PDB entry 9GCK | electron microscopy, 3.70 A resolution | chains B and C of the 6 polymer chains in the assembly

[Chain B]
Protein: Transcription factor tau 131 kDa subunit
Organism: Saccharomyces cerevisiae
UniProt: P33339 (TFC4_YEAST); residue numbers follow UniProt; this construct covers 1-1025
Sequence (1029 residues; numbered 1 to 1029; the number before each row is that of its first residue):
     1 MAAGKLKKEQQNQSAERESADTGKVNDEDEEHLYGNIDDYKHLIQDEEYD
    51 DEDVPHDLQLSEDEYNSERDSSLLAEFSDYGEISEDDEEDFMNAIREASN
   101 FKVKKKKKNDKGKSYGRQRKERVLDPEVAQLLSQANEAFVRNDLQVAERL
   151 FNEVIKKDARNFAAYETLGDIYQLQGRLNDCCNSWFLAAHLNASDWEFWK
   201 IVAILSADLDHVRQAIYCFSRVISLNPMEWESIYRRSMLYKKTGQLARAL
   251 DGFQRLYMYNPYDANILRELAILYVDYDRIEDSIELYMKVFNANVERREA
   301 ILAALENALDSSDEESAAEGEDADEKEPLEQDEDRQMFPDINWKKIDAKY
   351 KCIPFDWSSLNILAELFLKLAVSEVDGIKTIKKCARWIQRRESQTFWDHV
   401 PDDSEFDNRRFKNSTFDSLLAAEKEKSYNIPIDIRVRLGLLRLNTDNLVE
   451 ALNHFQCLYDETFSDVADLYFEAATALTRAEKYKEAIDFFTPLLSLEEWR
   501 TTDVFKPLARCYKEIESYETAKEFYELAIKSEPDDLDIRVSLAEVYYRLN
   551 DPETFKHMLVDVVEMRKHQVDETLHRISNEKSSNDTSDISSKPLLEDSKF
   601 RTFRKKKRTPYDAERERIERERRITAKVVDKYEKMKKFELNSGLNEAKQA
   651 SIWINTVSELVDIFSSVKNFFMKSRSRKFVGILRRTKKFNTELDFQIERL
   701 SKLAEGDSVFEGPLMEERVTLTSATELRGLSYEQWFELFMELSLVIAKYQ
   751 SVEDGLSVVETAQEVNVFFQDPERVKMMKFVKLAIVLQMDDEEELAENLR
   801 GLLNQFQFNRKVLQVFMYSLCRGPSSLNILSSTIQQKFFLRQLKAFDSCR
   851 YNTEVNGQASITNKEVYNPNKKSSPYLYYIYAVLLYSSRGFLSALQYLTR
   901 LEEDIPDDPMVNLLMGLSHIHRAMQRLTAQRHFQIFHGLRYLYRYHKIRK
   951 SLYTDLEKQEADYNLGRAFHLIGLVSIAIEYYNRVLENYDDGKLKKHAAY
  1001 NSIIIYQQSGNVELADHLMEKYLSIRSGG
Disordered / not traced: 1-731, 1026-1029
Sequence notes: expression tag (1026-1029)
UniProt features mapped onto this chain:
  - modified residue: Ser311 (Phosphoserine)
  - natural variant: Ile280 (I280T: In strain: SK1), Met635 (M635V: In strain: SK1), Ile1025 (I1025V: In strain: SK1)
  - mutagenesis: Glu148 (E148K: In PCF1-17; increases RNA polymerase III gene transcription), Phe162 (F162L: In PCF1-12; increases RNA polymerase III gene transcription; F162S: In PCF1-139; increases RNA polymerase III gene transcription), Ala164 (A164V: In PCF1-19; increases RNA polymerase III gene transcription), Thr167 (T167I: In PCF1-2; increases RNA polymerase III gene transcription due to an increase in the recruitment of BRF1 to TFIIIC-DNA. No effect on affinity of TFIIIC for DNA), Tyr172 (Y172C: In PCF1-11; increases RNA polymerase III gene transcription), Ala188 (A188T: In PCF1-23; increases RNA polymerase III gene transcription), His190 (H190Y: In PCF1-1; affects the rate of recruitment of TFIIIB to the template. Increases the amount of transcriptionally active TFIIIB. Increases RNA polymerase III gene transcription ...), Asn192 (N192L: In PCF1-138; increases RNA polymerase III gene transcription), Trp199 (W199R: In PCF1-15; increases RNA polymerase III gene transcription), Leu469 (L469K: RNA polymerase III defective. Defect in the recruitment of BRF1 into TFIIIB-TFIIIC-DNA complexes and diminished direct interaction between TFC4 and BRF1 ...), Glu472 (E472K: RNA polymerase III defective), Val504 (V504K: RNA polymerase III defective), 3 further mutagenesis entries in UniProt

[Chain C]
Protein: Transcription factor tau 95 kDa subunit
Organism: Saccharomyces cerevisiae
UniProt: P32367 (TFC1_YEAST); numbering as in UniProt (aligned over 1-593)
Sequence (606 residues; each row starts with the number of its first residue; numbers below 1 keep their minus sign (His-12 is residue -12)):
   -12 HHHHHHENLYFQSMPVEEPLATLSSIPDSSADQAPPLIADEFTLDLPRIP
    38 SLELPLNVSTKHSSIQKAIKMCGGIEKVKEAFKEHGPIESQHGLQLYLND
    88 DTDSDGSKSYFNEHPVIGKRVPFRDESVILKVTMPKGTLSKNNNSVKDSI
   138 KSLKDSNKLRVTPVSIVDNTIKFREMSDFQIKLDNVPSAREFKSSFGSLE
   188 WNNFKSFVNSVPDNDSQPQENIGNLILDRSVKIPSTDFQLPPPPKLSMVG
   238 FPLLYKYKANPFAKKKKNGVTEVKGTYIKNYQLFVHDLSDKTVIPSQAHE
   288 QVLYDFEVAKKTKVYPGTKSDSKFYESLEECLKILRELFARRPIWVKRHL
   338 DGIVPKKIHHTMKIALALISYRFTMGPWRNTYIKFGIDPRSSVEYAQYQT
   388 EYFKIERKLLSSPIVKKNVPKPPPLVFESDTPGGIDSRFKFDGKRIPWYL
   438 MLQIDLLIGEPNIAEVFHNVEYLDKANELTGWFKELDLVKIRRIVKYELG
   488 CMVQGNYEYNKYKLKYFKTMLFVKESMVPENKNSEEGMGVNTNKDADGDI
   538 NMDAGSQMSSNAIEEDKGIAAGDDFDDNGAITEEPDDAALENEEMDTDQN
   588 LKVPAS
Disordered / not traced: -12 to 20, 252-593
Sequence notes: expression tag (-12 to 0)
UniProt features mapped onto this chain:
  - motif: Ala296 to Lys300 (Nuclear localization signal)
  - mutagenesis: Glu447 (E447K: Temperature-sensitive. TFCIII-DNA complexes present a shift in their 5' border, generate slow-migrating TFIIIB-DNA complexes upon stripping TFIIIC by heparin or heat treatment, and allow ...)

[Chain B / chain C interface]
Contacting residue pairs (221; chain B residue first):
  Glu733(B) - Lys192(C)  salt bridge
  Glu737(B) - Trp188(C)  hydrogen bond
  Met740(B) - Trp188(C)  hydrophobic
  Glu741(B) - Trp188(C)
  Leu744(B) - Leu186(C)
  Leu744(B) - Trp188(C)  hydrophobic
  Ala747(B) - Leu186(C)
  Lys748(B) - Asp92(C)  hydrogen bond (side chain-backbone)
  Lys748(B) - Gly93(C)
  Lys748(B) - Leu186(C)
  Glu773(B) - Asp200(C)
  Lys776(B) - Val198(C)  hydrogen bond (side chain-backbone)
  Lys776(B) - Pro199(C)
  Lys776(B) - Asp200(C)
  Met777(B) - Trp188(C)  hydrophobic
  Met777(B) - Phe191(C)  hydrophobic
  Met777(B) - Lys192(C)
  Met777(B) - Val195(C)  hydrophobic
  Met777(B) - Asn196(C)
  Phe780(B) - Phe183(C)
  Phe780(B) - Phe191(C)
  Phe780(B) - Val195(C)  hydrophobic
  Val781(B) - Phe191(C)  hydrophobic
  Ala784(B) - Phe183(C)  hydrophobic
  Ala784(B) - Leu186(C)  hydrophobic
  Gln788(B) - Lys95(C)  hydrogen bond
  Asp790(B) - Gln82(C)  hydrogen bond
  Phe808(B) - Asp202(C)
  Asn809(B) - Val198(C)
  Asn809(B) - Pro199(C)  hydrogen bond (side chain-backbone)
  Asn809(B) - Asp200(C)  hydrogen bond (side chain-backbone)
  Asn809(B) - Asp202(C)
  Arg810(B) - Asp202(C)  salt bridge
  Arg810(B) - Gln204(C)
  Arg810(B) - Glu207(C)  hydrogen bond (side chain-backbone)
  Arg810(B) - Asn208(C)
  Arg810(B) - Leu212(C)
  Lys811(B) - Ser197(C)  hydrogen bond (side chain-backbone)
  Lys811(B) - Val198(C)
  Lys811(B) - Ile209(C)
  Lys811(B) - Leu212(C)
  Gln814(B) - Ser175(C)  hydrogen bond
  Gln814(B) - Ile209(C)
  Gln814(B) - Gln226(C)  hydrogen bond (side chain-backbone)
  Gln814(B) - Pro228(C)
  Val815(B) - Phe183(C)  hydrophobic
  Val815(B) - Phe194(C)  hydrophobic
  Met817(B) - Pro228(C)  hydrophobic
  Met817(B) - Pro229(C)
  Met817(B) - Pro230(C)
  Tyr818(B) - Leu170(C)  hydrophobic
  Tyr818(B) - Ser175(C)  hydrogen bond
  Tyr818(B) - Ala176(C)  hydrogen bond (side chain-backbone)
  Tyr818(B) - Phe179(C)  hydrophobic
  Tyr818(B) - Gln226(C)
  Tyr818(B) - Pro228(C)  hydrophobic
  Leu820(B) - Pro229(C)
  Leu820(B) - Pro230(C)
  Leu820(B) - Pro231(C)
  Cys821(B) - Phe98(C)
  Cys821(B) - His101(C)  hydrogen bond (backbone-side chain)
  Cys821(B) - Pro231(C)
  Arg822(B) - Tyr84(C)
  Arg822(B) - Phe98(C)
  Arg822(B) - Glu100(C)
  Arg822(B) - His101(C)
  Pro824(B) - Ile104(C)  hydrophobic
  Ser826(B) - Pro231(C)
  Leu827(B) - Pro231(C)
  Leu827(B) - Lys232(C)
  Leu827(B) - Met235(C)  hydrophobic
  Leu830(B) - Pro231(C)
  Phe846(B) - Pro205(C)  hydrophobic
  Asn863(B) - Asp200(C)  hydrogen bond (side chain-backbone)
  Asn863(B) - Asn201(C)  hydrogen bond
  Lys864(B) - Asn201(C)  hydrogen bond (backbone-side chain)
  Glu865(B) - Asn201(C)  hydrogen bond (backbone-side chain)
  Tyr867(B) - Ser203(C)
  Tyr867(B) - Gln206(C)  hydrogen bond (backbone-side chain)
  Asn868(B) - Gln206(C)
  Lys872(B) - Glu207(C)  salt bridge
  Ser873(B) - Gln206(C)
  Ser874(B) - Pro205(C)  hydrogen bond (side chain-backbone)
  Pro875(B) - Pro205(C)
  Pro875(B) - Gln206(C)
  Tyr876(B) - Pro205(C)
  Tyr876(B) - Glu207(C)
  Tyr876(B) - Asn208(C)
  Tyr876(B) - Ile209(C)  hydrogen bond (side chain-backbone)
  Tyr876(B) - Phe225(C)  hydrogen bond (side chain-backbone)
  Tyr879(B) - Leu227(C)  hydrophobic
  Tyr879(B) - Pro228(C)  hydrogen bond (side chain-backbone)
  Tyr879(B) - Pro229(C)
  Tyr879(B) - Pro230(C)
  Tyr886(B) - Leu233(C)  hydrogen bond (side chain-backbone)
  Ser887(B) - Met235(C)
  Arg889(B) - Val236(C)
  Phe891(B) - Met235(C)  hydrophobic
  Ile905(B) - Phe225(C)  hydrophobic
  Asp907(B) - Thr223(C)  hydrogen bond (backbone-side chain)
  Asp908(B) - Thr223(C)  hydrogen bond (backbone-backbone)
  Asp908(B) - Asp224(C)
  Asp908(B) - Phe225(C)  hydrogen bond (side chain-backbone)
  Asp908(B) - Gln226(C)  hydrogen bond (side chain-backbone)
  Asp908(B) - Leu227(C)
  Pro909(B) - Asp224(C)
  Met910(B) - Leu227(C)
  Met910(B) - Pro228(C)
  Met910(B) - Pro229(C)
  Met910(B) - Pro230(C)
  Met910(B) - Leu233(C)  hydrophobic
  Val911(B) - Leu227(C)  hydrophobic
  Leu913(B) - Ile168(C)  hydrophobic
  Leu913(B) - Leu233(C)  hydrophobic
  Leu914(B) - Pro230(C)  hydrophobic
  Leu917(B) - Leu233(C)  hydrophobic
  His921(B) - Leu233(C)
  His921(B) - Ser234(C)
  His921(B) - Met235(C)  hydrogen bond (side chain-backbone)
  Met924(B) - Leu240(C)  hydrophobic
  Met924(B) - Tyr242(C)  hydrophobic
  Arg926(B) - Asn247(C)  hydrogen bond (backbone-side chain)
  Arg926(B) - Phe249(C)
  Leu927(B) - Asn247(C)
  Leu927(B) - Phe249(C)
  Leu927(B) - Ala250(C)
  Thr928(B) - Ala250(C)
  Arg931(B) - Tyr242(C)
  Arg931(B) - Lys243(C)  hydrogen bond (side chain-backbone)
  Arg931(B) - Lys245(C)  hydrogen bond (side chain-backbone)
  Arg931(B) - Asn247(C)
  His932(B) - Tyr242(C)  hydrogen bond
  His932(B) - Tyr244(C)  hydrogen bond (side chain-backbone)
  Ile935(B) - Tyr242(C)
  Tyr945(B) - Ile168(C)
  Arg949(B) - Ile168(C)
  Arg949(B) - Lys169(C)  hydrogen bond (side chain-backbone)
  Arg949(B) - Val173(C)
  Leu952(B) - Lys219(C)
  Leu952(B) - Pro221(C)
  Tyr953(B) - Asn172(C)
  Tyr953(B) - Ile220(C)  hydrophobic
  Tyr953(B) - Pro221(C)  hydrophobic
  Tyr953(B) - Asp224(C)  hydrogen bond
  Thr954(B) - Asn172(C)  hydrogen bond
  Leu956(B) - Lys169(C)  hydrogen bond (backbone-side chain)
  Glu957(B) - Lys169(C)  salt bridge
  Glu957(B) - Asp171(C)
  Glu957(B) - Asn172(C)
  Glu960(B) - Tyr97(C)
  Glu960(B) - Gln167(C)
  Glu960(B) - Ile168(C)
  Glu960(B) - Lys169(C)
  Tyr963(B) - Ser164(C)  hydrogen bond
  Tyr963(B) - Asp165(C)  hydrogen bond (side chain-backbone)
  Tyr963(B) - Phe166(C)
  Tyr963(B) - Gln167(C)
  Asn964(B) - Phe166(C)
  Asn964(B) - Gln167(C)  hydrogen bond (side chain-backbone)
  Asn964(B) - Ile168(C)
  Arg967(B) - Met163(C)  hydrogen bond
  Arg967(B) - Ser164(C)  hydrogen bond (side chain-backbone)
  Arg967(B) - Asp165(C)  salt bridge
  Arg967(B) - Phe166(C)
  Arg967(B) - Ser234(C)  hydrogen bond
  Ala968(B) - Phe166(C)
  His970(B) - Met163(C)  hydrogen bond
  His970(B) - Pro239(C)
  Leu971(B) - Phe166(C)  hydrophobic
  Leu971(B) - Ser234(C)
  Leu971(B) - Val236(C)
  Leu971(B) - Pro239(C)
  Leu971(B) - Leu240(C)  hydrogen bond (backbone-backbone)
  Ile972(B) - Leu240(C)
  Ile972(B) - Tyr242(C)
  Gly973(B) - Pro239(C)
  Gly973(B) - Leu240(C)
  Leu974(B) - Tyr242(C)
  Leu974(B) - Tyr244(C)
  Ile977(B) - Tyr244(C)
  Asp991(B) - Lys169(C)  salt bridge
  Lys993(B) - Asn86(C)  hydrogen bond (backbone-side chain)
  Lys993(B) - Asp88(C)  salt bridge
  Lys993(B) - Ser96(C)
  Lys993(B) - Tyr97(C)
  Leu994(B) - Tyr97(C)
  Leu994(B) - Gln167(C)
  Lys996(B) - Leu85(C)
  Lys996(B) - Asn86(C)
  His997(B) - Leu85(C)
  His997(B) - Asn86(C)
  His997(B) - Tyr97(C)
  His997(B) - Glu100(C)  salt bridge
  His997(B) - His101(C)
  His997(B) - Ser164(C)  hydrogen bond
  His997(B) - Gln167(C)  hydrogen bond
  Tyr1000(B) - Leu83(C)  hydrophobic
  Tyr1000(B) - Leu85(C)  hydrophobic
  Tyr1000(B) - Val103(C)
  Tyr1000(B) - Phe160(C)  hydrogen bond (side chain-backbone)
  Asn1001(B) - Met163(C)
  Asn1001(B) - Ser164(C)  hydrogen bond
  Ile1003(B) - Pro42(C)  hydrophobic
  Ile1004(B) - Phe160(C)
  Ile1004(B) - Arg161(C)
  Ile1004(B) - Glu162(C)
  Ile1004(B) - Met163(C)
  Gln1007(B) - Pro42(C)
  Gln1008(B) - Arg161(C)  hydrogen bond
  Asp1016(B) - Asn44(C)  hydrogen bond (backbone-side chain)
  Met1019(B) - Pro42(C)
  Met1019(B) - Leu43(C)  hydrogen bond (side chain-backbone)
  Met1019(B) - Asn44(C)  hydrogen bond (side chain-backbone)
  Glu1020(B) - Asn44(C)  hydrogen bond
  Leu1023(B) - Pro42(C)
  Leu1023(B) - Leu43(C)  hydrophobic
  Ser1024(B) - Asn44(C)  hydrogen bond (side chain-backbone)
  Ser1024(B) - Val45(C)
  Ile1025(B) - Ser51(C)  hydrogen bond (backbone-side chain)
  Ile1025(B) - Lys54(C)
  Ile1025(B) - Ala55(C)
Other interface residues (no listed pair), chain B (113 interface residues in all): Phe736, Leu783, Ile785, Leu787, Phe806, Gln807, Val812, Ser819, Gly823, Asn828, Val866, Val883, Leu901, Gln959, Gly992
Other interface residues (no listed pair), chain C (99 interface residues in all): Met58, His79, Asp90, Pro102, Glu178, Gly184, Asn189, Gly237, Leu241, Ala246, Lys251

[Overview]
113 residues of chain B face 99 of chain C across their interface; the contacts include 58 hydrogen bonds and
8 salt bridges. Polar pairs include Glu733(B)-Lys192(C), Arg810(B)-Asp202(C) and Lys872(B)-Glu207(C). UniProt
lists 15 mutagenesis sites on chain B; one mutagenesis site on chain C.
Chain B is Transcription factor tau 131 kDa subunit and chain C is Transcription factor tau 95 kDa subunit,
both from Saccharomyces cerevisiae; the structure, yeast TFIIIC TauA subcomplex bound to a tRNA gene, was
determined by electron microscopy (same publication as 9GC3).
